8TKU - chains A and B; structure by X-ray diffraction, 2.35 A resolution.

Chain A:
Protein: Zwei Ig domain protein zig-4
Source organism: Caenorhabditis elegans
UniProtKB: G5ECB1 (ZIG4_CAEEL); residue numbers follow UniProt; this construct covers 42-248
Amino-acid sequence (214 residues; row label = number of the first residue in the row):
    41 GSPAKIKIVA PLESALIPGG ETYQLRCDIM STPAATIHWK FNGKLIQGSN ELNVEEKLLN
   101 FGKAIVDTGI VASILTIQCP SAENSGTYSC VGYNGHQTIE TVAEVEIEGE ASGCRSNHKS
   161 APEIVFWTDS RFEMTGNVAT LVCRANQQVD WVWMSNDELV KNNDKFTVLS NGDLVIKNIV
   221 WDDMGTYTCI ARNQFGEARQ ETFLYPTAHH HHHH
Unresolved in the structure: 41-42, 251-254
Construct notes: expression tag (41, 249-254)
Disulfide bonds: Cys-67/Cys-130, Cys-119/Cys-154, Cys-183/Cys-229

Chain B:
Protein: Probable insulin-like peptide beta-type 5
Source organism: Caenorhabditis elegans
UniProtKB: P56174 (ILB5_CAEEL); residue numbers follow UniProt; this construct covers 59-112
Amino-acid sequence (60 residues; each row starts with the number of its first residue):
    59 VPAPGETRAC GRKLISLVMA VCGDLCNPQE GKDIATECCG NQCSDDYIRS ACCPHHHHHH
Unresolved in the structure: 59-61, 114-118
Construct notes: expression tag (113-118)
Disulfide bonds: Cys-68/Cys-97, Cys-80/Cys-111, Cys-84/Cys-110, Cys-96/Cys-101

How chain A and chain B interact:
Residue-residue contacts - 33 pairs, chain A then chain B:
  Lys-47(A) with Ala-78(B); Val-79(B), hydrogen bond (side chain-backbone)
  Met-70(A) with Ala-78(B), hydrophobic
  Val-106(A) with Asp-103(B)
  Gly-109(A) with Leu-75(B)
  Ile-110(A) with Ser-74(B)
  Asp-169(A) with Lys-71(B), salt bridge
  Phe-172(A) with Leu-72(B), hydrophobic; Leu-75(B), hydrophobic
  Thr-175(A) with Gln-100(B), hydrogen bond
  Trp-221(A) with Cys-96(B); Asn-99(B); Gln-100(B)
  Met-224(A) with Glu-64(B); Cys-97(B)
  Gly-225(A) with Glu-64(B)
  Thr-226(A) with Ala-67(B)
  Phe-243(A) with Cys-68(B), hydrophobic; Lys-71(B)
  Tyr-245(A) with Leu-72(B), hydrophobic; Cys-96(B), hydrogen bond (side chain-backbone); Asn-99(B), hydrogen bond (side chain-backbone); Gln-100(B); Cys-101(B), hydrogen bond (side chain-backbone); Ile-106(B), hydrophobic
  Pro-246(A) with Gln-100(B), hydrogen bond (backbone-side chain)
  Thr-247(A) with Gln-100(B), hydrogen bond (backbone-side chain); Cys-101(B); Asp-103(B)
  Ala-248(A) with Gln-100(B); Cys-101(B), hydrogen bond (backbone-backbone); Ser-102(B)
  His-250(A) with Ser-102(B)
Other interface residues (no listed pair), chain A (23 interface residues in all): Val-49, Thr-108, Ser-170, Asn-196, Asp-222
Other interface residues (no listed pair), chain B (18 interface residues in all): Arg-107

In short:
The interface between chain A and chain B involves 23 residues on one side and 18 on the other; the contacts
include 8 hydrogen bonds and 1 salt bridge. Polar pairs include Asp-169(A)/Lys-71(B), Lys-47(A)/Val-79(B) and
Thr-175(A)/Gln-100(B).
Chain A is Zwei Ig domain protein zig-4 and chain B is Probable insulin-like peptide beta-type 5, both from
Caenorhabditis elegans; the structure, ZIG-4-INS-6 complex, primitive monoclinic form, was determined by X-ray
diffraction together with 8TK9 and 8TKT from the same study.
